3RE8 - chains C and D of the 4 polymer chains in the assembly; structure by X-ray diffraction, 1.90 A resolution.

# Chain C (and D)
Name: Catalase
Organism: Bos taurus
Notes: EC 1.11.1.6; chain D of this document is another copy of the same molecule, construct and numbering; everything in this record applies to it too
UniProt: P00432 (CATA_BOVIN); residues 3-501 here correspond to UniProt positions 4-502 (UniProt number = residue number + 1)
Chain sequence (499 residues; numbered 3 to 501; the number before each row is that of its first residue):
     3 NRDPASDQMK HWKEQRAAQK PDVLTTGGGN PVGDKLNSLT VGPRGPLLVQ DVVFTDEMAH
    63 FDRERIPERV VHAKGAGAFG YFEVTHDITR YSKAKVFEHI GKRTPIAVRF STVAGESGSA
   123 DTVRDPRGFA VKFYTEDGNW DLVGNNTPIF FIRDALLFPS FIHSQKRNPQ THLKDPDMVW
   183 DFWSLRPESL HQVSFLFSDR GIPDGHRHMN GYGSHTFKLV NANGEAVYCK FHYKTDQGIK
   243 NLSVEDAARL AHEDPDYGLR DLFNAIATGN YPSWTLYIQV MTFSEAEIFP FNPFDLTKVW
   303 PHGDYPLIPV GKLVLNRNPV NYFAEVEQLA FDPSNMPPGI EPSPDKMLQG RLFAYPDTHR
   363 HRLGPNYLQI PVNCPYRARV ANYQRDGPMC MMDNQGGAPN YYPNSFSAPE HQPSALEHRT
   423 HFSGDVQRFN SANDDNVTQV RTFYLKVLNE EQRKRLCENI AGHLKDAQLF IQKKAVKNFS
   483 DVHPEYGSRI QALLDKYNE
Curated features (UniProtKB/Swiss-Prot):
  - active site: His74, Asn147
  - binding site (NADP(+)): His193, Phe197, Ser200, Arg202, Asn212, Tyr214, Lys236, Trp302, His304, Gln441, Thr444, Phe445
  - binding site (heme): Tyr357
  - modified residue: Ser8 (Phosphoserine), Lys12 (N6-succinyllysine), Lys220 (N6-succinyllysine), Lys232 (N6-acetyllysine), Ser416 (Phosphoserine), Ser433 (Phosphoserine), Lys448 (N6-acetyllysine), Lys479 (N6-acetyllysine), Lys498 (N6-acetyllysine)
Ion coordination: heme Fe near Tyr357 (its only coordinating residue here)
Residues lining bound ligands:
  - heme (HEM), molecule 1: Met60, Phe63, Asp64
  - heme (HEM), molecule 2: Arg71, Val72, Val73, His74, Arg111, Ser113, Gly130, Phe131, Ala132, Val145, Gly146, Asn147, Phe152, Ala157, Phe160, Gly215, Ser216, His217, Leu298, Leu331, Phe333, Met349, Arg353, Ala356, Tyr357, Thr360, His361, Arg364
From the paper describing this entry:
  - catalytic residues: His74 (citing earlier work)

# How chain C and chain D interact
Pairs across the interface (79):
  Pro48(C) - Leu50(D)  hydrophobic
  Leu49(C) - Leu50(D)
  Leu49(C) - Val51(D)  hydrogen bond (backbone-backbone)
  Leu50(C) - Pro48(D)  hydrophobic
  Leu50(C) - Leu49(D)
  Leu50(C) - Leu50(D)  hydrophobic
  Leu50(C) - Val51(D)
  Val51(C) - Leu49(D)  hydrogen bond (backbone-backbone)
  Val51(C) - Leu50(D)
  Val51(C) - Val51(D)
  Arg65(C) - Arg65(D)
  Ser162(C) - Tyr403(D)
  Ser162(C) - Tyr404(D)  hydrogen bond (side chain-backbone)
  His165(C) - Tyr385(D)  hydrogen bond (side chain-backbone)
  His165(C) - Asn402(D)  hydrogen bond (side chain-backbone)
  Pro171(C) - Ala400(D)
  Pro171(C) - Asn402(D)
  Met180(C) - Asn402(D)
  Met180(C) - Tyr403(D)  hydrophobic
  Asp183(C) - Tyr403(D)  hydrogen bond
  Asp183(C) - Asn406(D)
  Asp183(C) - Ser407(D)  hydrogen bond
  Asp183(C) - Phe408(D)
  Phe184(C) - Tyr404(D)
  Leu187(C) - Pro405(D)
  Leu187(C) - Asn406(D)
  Leu187(C) - Ser407(D)
  Arg188(C) - Pro405(D)
  Phe355(C) - Phe355(D)  hydrophobic
  Tyr385(C) - His165(D)
  Ala400(C) - Pro171(D)
  Asn402(C) - His165(D)  hydrogen bond (backbone-side chain)
  Asn402(C) - Pro171(D)
  Asn402(C) - Met180(D)
  Tyr403(C) - Ser162(D)
  Tyr403(C) - Asp179(D)
  Tyr403(C) - Met180(D)  hydrophobic
  Tyr403(C) - Asp183(D)  hydrogen bond
  Tyr403(C) - Phe184(D)  hydrophobic
  Tyr404(C) - Ser162(D)  hydrogen bond (backbone-side chain)
  Tyr404(C) - Phe184(D)
  Pro405(C) - Phe184(D)
  Pro405(C) - Leu187(D)
  Pro405(C) - Arg188(D)
  Asn406(C) - Asp183(D)
  Asn406(C) - Leu187(D)
  Ser407(C) - Asp183(D)  hydrogen bond
  Ser407(C) - Leu187(D)
  Ser407(C) - Phe472(D)
  Ser407(C) - Lys476(D)  hydrogen bond
  Phe408(C) - Asp179(D)
  Phe408(C) - Asp183(D)
  Phe408(C) - Gln470(D)
  Glu419(C) - Arg430(D)  salt bridge
  Arg421(C) - Asp427(D)  salt bridge
  Arg421(C) - Val428(D)
  Arg421(C) - Gln429(D)
  Thr422(C) - Asp427(D)
  Thr422(C) - Val428(D)  hydrogen bond (backbone-backbone)
  His423(C) - Ser425(D)  hydrogen bond
  His423(C) - Gly426(D)  hydrogen bond (side chain-backbone)
  His423(C) - Asp427(D)
  Phe424(C) - Ser425(D)
  Phe424(C) - Gly426(D)  hydrogen bond (backbone-backbone)
  Phe424(C) - Val428(D)  hydrophobic
  Ser425(C) - His423(D)
  Ser425(C) - Phe424(D)
  Ser425(C) - Ser425(D)
  Gly426(C) - His423(D)  hydrogen bond (backbone-side chain)
  Gly426(C) - Phe424(D)  hydrogen bond (backbone-backbone)
  Asp427(C) - Thr422(D)
  Asp427(C) - His423(D)  salt bridge
  Val428(C) - Arg421(D)
  Val428(C) - Thr422(D)  hydrogen bond (backbone-backbone)
  Val428(C) - Phe424(D)  hydrophobic
  Gln429(C) - Arg421(D)  hydrogen bond
  Arg430(C) - Glu419(D)  salt bridge
  Phe472(C) - Ser407(D)
  Phe472(C) - Phe408(D)  hydrophobic
Interface residues without a listed pair, chain C (52 interface residues in all): Val43, Gln52, Leu159, Ser166, Arg169, Gln172, Asp179, Asp359, His363, Pro367, Pro390, Gly398, Gly399, Leu418, His420, Gln470, Ile473
Interface residues without a listed pair, chain D (52 interface residues in all): Val43, Gln52, Ser166, Arg169, Gln172, Asp359, His363, Pro367, Pro390, Gly398, Gly399, Leu418, His420, Ile473

# In short
The chain C/chain D interface involves 52 residues from each chain; the contacts include 20 hydrogen bonds and
4 salt bridges. Among the polar pairs are Glu419(C)-Arg430(D), Arg421(C)-Asp427(D) and Asp427(C)-His423(D).
Bound to chain C: heme. The paper reports the catalytic residue His74(C).
Both chains are Catalase (Bos taurus). Entry 3RE8 (Structural and Kinetic Analysis of the Beef liver Catalase
interacting with Nitric Oxide) was determined by X-ray diffraction (same publication as 3RGP and 3RGS).
